1DXV - chains A and B of the 4 polymer chains in the assembly; structure by X-ray diffraction, 1.70 A resolution.

# Chain A
Molecule: Hemoglobin (deoxy) (alpha chain)
Organism: Homo sapiens
UniProt: P69905 (HBA_HUMAN); residue numbers follow UniProt; this construct covers 1-141
Sequence (141 residues; row label = number of the first residue in the row):
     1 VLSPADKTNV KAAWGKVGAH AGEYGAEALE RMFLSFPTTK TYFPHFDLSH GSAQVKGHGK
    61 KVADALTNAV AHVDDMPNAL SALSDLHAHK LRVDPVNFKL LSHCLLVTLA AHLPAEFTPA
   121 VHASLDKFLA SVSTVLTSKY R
Curated features (UniProtKB/Swiss-Prot):
  - site: Lys61 (Not glycated)
  - natural variant: Asp6 (A6D: In J-Toronto; this construct carries the variant), Ala13 (A13D: In J-Paris 1/J-Aljezur), Glu27 (A27E: In Shenyang; this construct carries the variant), Lys61 (K61N: In Zambia; deletion: In Clinic), Asp64 (A64D: In Pontoise; this construct carries the variant), Asp75 (D75A: In Lille; D75G: In Chapel Hill; D75N: In G-Pest), Ala111 (A111D: In Petah Tikva)
Bound ions: heme Fe near His87 (its only coordinating residue here)
Ligand contacts: heme (HEM): Met32, Thr39, Tyr42, Phe43, His45, Phe46, His58, Lys61, Val62, Ala65, Leu66, Leu83, Leu86, His87, Leu91, Val93, Asn97, Phe98, Leu101, Val132, Leu136

# Chain B
Molecule: Hemoglobin (deoxy) (beta chain)
Organism: Homo sapiens
UniProt: P68871 (HBB_HUMAN); residues 2-146 here = UniProt positions 2-146
Sequence (146 residues; each row starts with the number of its first residue):
     1 AHLTPEEKSA VTALWGKVNV DEVGGEALGR LLVVYPWTQR FFESFGDLST PDAVMGNPKV
    61 KAHGKKVLGA FSDGLAHLDN LKGTFATLSE LHCDKLHVDP ENFRLLGNVL VCVLAHHFGK
   121 EFTPPVQAAY QKVVAGVANA LAHKYH
Curated features (UniProtKB/Swiss-Prot):
  - natural variant: Leu3 (H3L: In Graz; this construct carries the variant), Glu7 (E7A: In G-Makassar; E7K: In Hb C; E7Q: In Machida; E7V: In SKCA), Lys8 (E8K: In G-Siriraj; this construct carries the variant), Val11 (A11V: In Iraq-Halabja; this construct carries the variant), Gly16 (W16G: In Randwick; this construct carries the variant), Val23 (E23V: In D-Granada; this construct carries the variant), Gly24 (V24G: In Miyashiro; this construct carries the variant), Gly25 (G25D: In Moscva; G25R: In Riverdale-Bronx; G25V: In Savannah), Leu32 (L32P: In Yokohama), Val33 (L33V: In Muscat; this construct carries the variant), Arg40 (Q40R: In Tianshui; this construct carries the variant), Phe42 (F42Y: In Mequon; deletion: In Bruxelles), 11 further natural variant entries in UniProt
Bound ions: heme Fe near His92 (its only coordinating residue here)
Ligand contacts: heme (HEM): Leu31, Thr38, Phe41, Phe42, His63, Lys66, Val67, Ala70, Phe71, Phe85, Leu88, Leu91, His92, Leu96, Val98, Asn102, Phe103, Leu106, Val137, Leu141

# How chain A and chain B interact
Pairs across the interface (36; chain A residue first):
  Arg31(A) - Phe122(B)  hydrogen bond (side chain-backbone)
  Arg31(A) - Thr123(B)
  Arg31(A) - Pro124(B)
  Arg31(A) - Gln127(B)  hydrogen bond
  Leu34(A) - Pro124(B)  hydrophobic
  Leu34(A) - Pro125(B)
  Leu34(A) - Ala128(B)
  Ser35(A) - Gln127(B)
  Ser35(A) - Ala128(B)
  Ser35(A) - Gln131(B)
  Phe36(A) - Gln131(B)
  His103(A) - Asn108(B)
  His103(A) - Gln127(B)
  His103(A) - Gln131(B)  hydrogen bond
  Cys104(A) - Gln127(B)
  Val107(A) - Val111(B)  hydrophobic
  Val107(A) - Ala115(B)
  Val107(A) - Gln127(B)
  Ala110(A) - Cys112(B)
  Ala110(A) - Ala115(B)
  Ala110(A) - His116(B)
  Ala111(A) - Ala115(B)
  Ala111(A) - Gly119(B)
  Pro114(A) - His116(B)  hydrogen bond (backbone-side chain)
  Phe117(A) - Arg30(B)  hydrogen bond (backbone-side chain)
  Phe117(A) - His116(B)
  Thr118(A) - Arg30(B)
  Pro119(A) - Arg30(B)
  Pro119(A) - Val33(B)
  Pro119(A) - Met55(B)  hydrophobic
  His122(A) - Arg30(B)  hydrogen bond
  His122(A) - Val34(B)
  His122(A) - Cys112(B)
  Ala123(A) - Val34(B)
  Asp126(A) - Val34(B)
  Asp126(A) - Tyr35(B)  hydrogen bond
Other interface residues (no listed pair), chain A (19 interface residues in all): Glu30, Leu106, Leu113
Other interface residues (no listed pair), chain B (19 interface residues in all): Lys120

# Summary
Chain A and chain B each contribute 19 residues to their interface; the contacts include 7 hydrogen bonds.
Among the polar pairs are Arg31(A)-Phe122(B), Arg31(A)-Gln127(B) and His103(A)-Gln131(B). Ligands of chain A:
heme. Bound to chain B: heme.
Chain A is Hemoglobin (deoxy) (alpha chain) and chain B is Hemoglobin (deoxy) (beta chain), both from Homo
sapiens; the structure, High-resolution X-ray study of deoxy recombinant human hemoglobins synthesized from
beta-globins having mutated amino termini, was determined by X-ray diffraction, deposited together with 1DXT
and 1DXU.
